Entry 9FNE (electron microscopy, 4.00 A resolution); this record covers chains P and X of the 11 polymer chains in the assembly.

Chain P:
Molecule: recA-op template strand
Sequence (68 nucleotides; row label = number of the first residue in the row):
    78 GGTGTTCCGA TCGGTACCGG ACATGTAAAG AGCAGACCAC CGACAAGTCC GGTCGAACTC
   138 TTCACCAC
Not modelled in the structure: 78-82, 126-145

Chain X:
Molecule: Transcriptional regulator-like protein
Organism: Mycolicibacterium smegmatis MC2 155
Reference sequence: I7G3U5 (I7G3U5_MYCS2); residues 2-331 here = UniProt positions 2-331
Chain sequence (333 residues; numbered -1 to 331; the number before each row is that of its first residue; numbers below 1 keep their minus sign (Gly-1 is residue -1)):
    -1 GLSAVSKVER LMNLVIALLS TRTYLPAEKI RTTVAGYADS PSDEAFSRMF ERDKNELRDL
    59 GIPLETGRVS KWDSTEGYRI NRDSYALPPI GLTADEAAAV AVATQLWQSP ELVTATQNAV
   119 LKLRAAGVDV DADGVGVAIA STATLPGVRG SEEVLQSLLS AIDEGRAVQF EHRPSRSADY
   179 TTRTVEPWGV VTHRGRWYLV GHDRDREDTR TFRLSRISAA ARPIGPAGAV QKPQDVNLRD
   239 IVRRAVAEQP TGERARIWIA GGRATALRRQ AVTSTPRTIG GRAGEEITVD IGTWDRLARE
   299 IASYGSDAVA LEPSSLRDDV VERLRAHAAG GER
Not modelled in the structure: -1 to 1
Construct notes: expression tag (-1 to 1)
What the authors report for this chain:
  - mutagenesis - Y196A: unchanged binding to RNAP holoenzyme
  - mutagenesis - R181A: decreased binding to RNAP holoenzyme
  - mutagenesis - R181A/R204A/R208A: abolished binding to RNAP-sigmaA
  - mutagenesis - R181A, R181A/R204A/R208A, Y196A, R211A/R214A: abolished binding to ssDNA

Chain P / chain X interface:
Residue-residue contacts (11):
  DA116(P) - Glu49(X)  sugar contact
  DA116(P) - Lys52(X)  sugar contact
  DA116(P) - Glu74(X)  sugar contact
  DA116(P) - Tyr76(X)  hydrogen bond to the phosphate
  DC117(P) - Glu49(X)  base contact
  DC117(P) - Lys52(X)  salt bridge to the phosphate
  DC117(P) - Arg56(X)  salt bridge to the phosphate
  DC117(P) - Thr64(X)  phosphate contact
  DC118(P) - Arg46(X)  base contact
  DC118(P) - Asn53(X)  hydrogen bond to the phosphate
  DA120(P) - Arg46(X)  base contact
Also at the interface, not in a pair above, chain P (5 interface residues in all): DG119

In short:
5 residues of chain P and 8 residues of chain X are in contact, with 2 hydrogen bonds and 2 salt bridges.
Polar pairs include DA116(P)-Tyr76(X), DC118(P)-Asn53(X) and DC117(P)-Lys52(X). From the paper: R181A,
R181A/R204A/R208A and Y196A of chain X, among others, abolish binding to ssDNA; R181A of chain X reduces
binding to RNAP holoenzyme.
Chain P is recA-op template strand and chain X is Transcriptional regulator-like protein (Mycolicibacterium
smegmatis MC2 155); the structure, Mycobacterial PafBC-bound transcription initiation complex, was determined
by electron microscopy, deposited together with 9FND.
